Entry 9EU4 (X-ray diffraction, 2.33 A resolution); this record covers chain A.

# Chain A
Name: Exported alpha-L-fucosidase protein
From: Bacteroides fragilis
UniProt: Q5LAD6 (Q5LAD6_BACFN); numbering as in UniProt (aligned over 21-434)
Amino-acid sequence (423 residues; row label = number of the first residue in the row):
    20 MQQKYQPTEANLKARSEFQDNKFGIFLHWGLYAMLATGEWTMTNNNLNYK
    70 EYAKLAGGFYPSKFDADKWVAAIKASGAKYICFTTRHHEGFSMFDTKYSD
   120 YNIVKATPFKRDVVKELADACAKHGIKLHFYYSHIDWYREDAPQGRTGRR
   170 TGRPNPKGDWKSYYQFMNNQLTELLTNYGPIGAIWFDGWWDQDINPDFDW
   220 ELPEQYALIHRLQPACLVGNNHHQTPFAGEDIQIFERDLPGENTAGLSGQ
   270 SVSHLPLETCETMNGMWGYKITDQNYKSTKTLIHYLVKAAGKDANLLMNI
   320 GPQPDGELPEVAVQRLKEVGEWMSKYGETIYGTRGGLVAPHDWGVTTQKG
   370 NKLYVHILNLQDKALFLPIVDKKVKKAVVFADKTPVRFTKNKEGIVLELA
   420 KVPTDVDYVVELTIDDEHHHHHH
Disordered / not traced: 20-22, 436-442
Construct notes: initiating methionine (20); expression tag (435-442)
Residues lining bound ligands: beta-L-fucopyranose (FUL): Phe-45, His-47, Glu-58, Trp-59, His-106, His-107, Tyr-150, Trp-204, Asp-206, Trp-209, Asn-240, Glu-255, Trp-286

# Summary
Ligands of chain A: beta-L-fucopyranose.
Chain A is Exported alpha-L-fucosidase protein (Bacteroides fragilis); the structure, GH29A
alpha-L-fucosidase, was determined by X-ray diffraction together with 9EU1, 9EU2 and 9EU3 from the same study.
